7K0E - chains A and B; structure by X-ray diffraction, 1.90 A resolution.

== Chain A (and B) ==
Molecule: 3C-like proteinase
From: Severe acute respiratory syndrome coronavirus 2
Notes: EC 3.4.22.69; fragment: Full Length; chain B of this document is another copy of the same molecule, construct and numbering; everything in this record applies to it too
UniProtKB: P0DTD1 (R1AB_SARS2); residues 1-305 here correspond to UniProt positions 3264-3568 (UniProt number = residue number + 3263)
Chain sequence (309 residues; numbered -3 to 305; the number before each row is that of its first residue; numbers below 1 keep their minus sign (Ser-3 is residue -3)):
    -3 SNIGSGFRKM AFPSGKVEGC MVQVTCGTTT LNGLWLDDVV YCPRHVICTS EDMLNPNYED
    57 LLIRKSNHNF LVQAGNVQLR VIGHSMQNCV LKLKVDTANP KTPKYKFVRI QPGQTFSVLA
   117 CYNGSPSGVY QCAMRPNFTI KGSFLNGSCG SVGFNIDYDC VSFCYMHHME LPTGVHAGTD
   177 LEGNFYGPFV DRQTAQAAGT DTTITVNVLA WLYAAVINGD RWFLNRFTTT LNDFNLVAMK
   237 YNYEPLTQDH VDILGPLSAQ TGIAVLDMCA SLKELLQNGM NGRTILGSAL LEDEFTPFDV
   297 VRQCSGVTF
Not modelled in the structure: -3 to 1, 301-305 (chain B: -3 to 4, 301-305)
Differences from the reference sequence: expression tag (-3 to 0)
Swiss-Prot annotation at these positions:
  - active site: His41 (For 3CL-PRO activity), Cys145 (Nucleophile)
  - cross-link (Glycyl lysine isopeptide (Lys-Gly)): Lys5 (interchain with G-Cter in ubiquitin), Lys90 (interchain with G-Cter in ubiquitin)
Glycans and other covalent adducts: compound K36 linked to Cys145
Residues lining bound ligands: K36 ((1S,2S)-2-({N-[(benzyloxy)carbonyl]-L-leucyl}amino)-1-hydroxy-3-[(3S)-2-oxopyrrolidin-3-yl]propane-1-sulfonic acid): His41, Met49, Tyr54, Phe140, Leu141, Asn142, Gly143, Ser144, His163, His164, Met165, Glu166, His172, Asp187, Arg188, Gln189
What the authors report for this chain:
  - binding site for K36: Phe140, Ser144, Cys145, His163, His164, Glu166, Gln189
  - catalytic residues: Cys145

== Chain A / chain B interface ==
Pairs across the interface (45):
  Gly2(A) - Gly138(B)
  Gly2(A) - Ser139(B)
  Phe3(A) - Gly138(B)
  Arg4(A) - Tyr126(B)
  Arg4(A) - Gln127(B)  hydrogen bond (side chain-backbone)
  Arg4(A) - Lys137(B)  hydrogen bond (side chain-backbone)
  Arg4(A) - Glu290(B)  salt bridge
  Lys5(A) - Tyr126(B)
  Met6(A) - Gly124(B)
  Met6(A) - Val125(B)
  Met6(A) - Tyr126(B)  hydrophobic
  Met6(A) - Ser139(B)
  Ala7(A) - Gly124(B)
  Ala7(A) - Val125(B)  hydrogen bond (backbone-backbone)
  Phe8(A) - Val125(B)
  Pro9(A) - Ser10(B)
  Pro9(A) - Glu14(B)
  Pro9(A) - Pro122(B)  hydrophobic
  Pro9(A) - Ser123(B)
  Pro9(A) - Gly124(B)
  Ser10(A) - Pro9(B)
  Ser10(A) - Ser10(B)  hydrogen bond (backbone-side chain)
  Ser10(A) - Glu14(B)  hydrogen bond (backbone-side chain)
  Gly11(A) - Gly11(B)
  Gly11(A) - Glu14(B)  hydrogen bond (backbone-side chain)
  Glu14(A) - Pro9(B)
  Glu14(A) - Ser10(B)  hydrogen bond (side chain-backbone)
  Glu14(A) - Gly11(B)  hydrogen bond (side chain-backbone)
  Pro122(A) - Pro9(B)  hydrophobic
  Ser123(A) - Pro9(B)
  Gly124(A) - Met6(B)
  Gly124(A) - Ala7(B)
  Gly124(A) - Pro9(B)
  Val125(A) - Met6(B)
  Val125(A) - Ala7(B)  hydrogen bond (backbone-backbone)
  Val125(A) - Phe8(B)
  Val125(A) - Val125(B)  hydrophobic
  Tyr126(A) - Lys5(B)
  Tyr126(A) - Met6(B)  hydrophobic
  Ser139(A) - Met6(B)
  Ser139(A) - Gln299(B)
  Ala285(A) - Leu286(B)  hydrophobic
  Gln299(A) - Ser139(B)  hydrogen bond
  Gln299(A) - Leu141(B)
  Cys300(A) - Leu141(B)
Other interface residues (no listed pair), chain A (25 interface residues in all): Lys12, Leu115, Leu141, Thr280, Gly283
Other interface residues (no listed pair), chain B (27 interface residues in all): Lys12, Leu115, Cys128, Ala129, Arg298, Cys300

== Summary ==
The interface between chain A and chain B involves 25 residues on one side and 27 on the other, with 10
hydrogen bonds and 1 salt bridge. Among the polar pairs are Arg4(A)-Glu290(B), Arg4(A)-Gln127(B) and
Arg4(A)-Lys137(B). The paper reports the catalytic residue Cys145(A); a binding site for K36 at Phe140(A),
Ser144(A) and Cys145(A) among others.
Both chains are 3C-like proteinase (Severe acute respiratory syndrome coronavirus 2). Entry 7K0E (1.90 A
resolution structure of SARS-CoV-2 3CL protease in complex with deuterated GC376) was determined by X-ray
diffraction (same publication as 7K0G, 7K0H and 7K0F).
